PDB entry 4J9O | X-ray diffraction, 2.60 A resolution | chains A and P of the 3 polymer chains in the assembly

== Chain A ==
Name: DNA polymerase eta
From: Homo sapiens
Notes: EC 2.7.7.7; fragment: catalytic core domain
UniProtKB: Q9Y253 (POLH_HUMAN); numbering as in UniProt (aligned over 1-432)
Sequence (435 residues; numbered -2 to 432; the number before each row is that of its first residue; numbers below 1 keep their minus sign (Gly-2 is residue -2)):
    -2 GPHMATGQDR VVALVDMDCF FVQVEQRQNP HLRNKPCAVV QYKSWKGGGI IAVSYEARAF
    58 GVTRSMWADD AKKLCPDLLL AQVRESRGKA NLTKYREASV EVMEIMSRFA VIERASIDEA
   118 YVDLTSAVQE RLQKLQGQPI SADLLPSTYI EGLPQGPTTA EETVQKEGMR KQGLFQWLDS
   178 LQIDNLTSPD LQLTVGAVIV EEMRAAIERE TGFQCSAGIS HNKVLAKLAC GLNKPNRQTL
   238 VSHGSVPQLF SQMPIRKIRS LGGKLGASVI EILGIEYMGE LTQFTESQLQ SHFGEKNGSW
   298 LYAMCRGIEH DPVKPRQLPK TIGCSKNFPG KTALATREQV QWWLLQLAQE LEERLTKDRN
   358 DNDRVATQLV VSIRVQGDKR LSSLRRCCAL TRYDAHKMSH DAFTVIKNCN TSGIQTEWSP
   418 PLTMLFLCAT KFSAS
Unresolved in the structure: -2 to 2, 155-159, 179-181, 410-413
Sequence notes: expression tag (-2 to 0)
Bound ions: Mg2+ site 1: Asp13, Met14, Asp115 (together with DZ4); Mg2+ site 2: Asp13, Asp115, Glu116 (together with DZ4) (shared with DG9(P) of chain P)
Residues lining bound ligands: DZ4 (2'-deoxy-5'-O-[(R)-hydroxy{[(R)-hydroxy(phosphonooxy)phosphoryl]amino}phosphoryl]adenosine): Asp13, Met14, Asp15, Cys16, Phe17, Phe18, Ile48, Ala49, Tyr52, Arg55, Arg61, Ile114, Asp115, Glu116, Lys231
UniProt features mapped onto this chain:
  - binding site (Mg(2+)): Asp13, Met14, Asp115, Glu116
  - binding site (Mn(2+)): Asp13, Met14, Asp115, Glu116
  - binding site (a 2'-deoxyribonucleoside 5'-triphosphate): Arg61
  - natural variant: Val37 (deletion: In XPV), Leu75 (deletion: In XPV), Arg93 (R93P: In XPV), Arg111 (R111H: In XPV), Thr122 (T122P: In XPV), Gly153 (G153D: In a breast cancer sample), Thr191 (T191P: In XPV), Gly263 (G263V: In XPV), Val266 (V266D: In XPV), Gly295 (G295R: In XPV), Arg361 (R361S: In XPV)
  - mutagenesis: Tyr52 (Y52A/F: Reduces DNA polymerase activity; Y52E: Reduces DNA polymerase activity. Increases fidelity of replication and reduces translesion bypass), Arg61 (R61A: Reduces enzymatic activity by two-thirds), Ser62 (S62G: Increased DNA polymerase activity and translesion bypass compared to wild-type), Ala68 (A68S/V: Severe reduction in thymine dimer translesion bypass), Asn324 to Pro326 (Reduces binding to chromatin and to monoubiquitinated PCNA. Abolishes binding to monoubiquitinated PCNA; when associated with 705-E--H-713 Del)

== Chain P ==
Molecule: 9-nt DNA strand
Sequence (9 nucleotides; numbered 1 to 9; the number before each row is that of its first residue):
     1 TACGTCATG
Unresolved in the structure: 1
Bound ions: Mg2+: DG9 (together with DZ4) (shared with Asp13(A), Asp115(A), Glu116(A) of chain A)

== How chain A and chain P interact ==
Pairs across the interface (21; chain A residue first):
  Ser113(A) with DG9(P), phosphate contact
  Asp115(A) with DG9(P), phosphate contact
  Glu116(A) with DG9(P), phosphate contact
  Lys224(A) with DG9(P), salt bridge to the phosphate
  Arg256(A) with DT8(P), phosphate contact
  Ser257(A) with DA7(P), phosphate contact; DT8(P), hydrogen bond to the phosphate
  Leu258(A) with DT8(P), hydrogen bond to the phosphate
  Gly259(A) with DT8(P), hydrogen bond to the phosphate
  Gly260(A) with DA7(P), phosphate contact; DT8(P), phosphate contact
  Lys261(A) with DC6(P), salt bridge to the phosphate; DA7(P), hydrogen bond to the phosphate
  Leu262(A) with DA7(P), hydrogen bond to the phosphate
  Arg377(A) with DT5(P), salt bridge to the phosphate
  Leu381(A) with DG4(P), phosphate contact
  Arg382(A) with DC3(P), sugar contact; DG4(P), hydrogen bond to the phosphate; DT5(P), hydrogen bond to the base
  Arg383(A) with DC3(P), phosphate contact
  Cys384(A) with DC3(P), hydrogen bond to the phosphate
Other interface residues (no listed pair), chain A (18 interface residues in all): Ile255, Ser380
Other interface residues (no listed pair), chain P (8 interface residues in all): DA2

== Overview ==
Chain A and chain P form an interface of 18 and 8 residues respectively, with 8 hydrogen bonds and 3 salt
bridges. Polar pairs include Arg382(A)-DT5(P), Ser257(A)-DT8(P) and Leu258(A)-DT8(P). Chain A binds compound
DZ4.
Chain A is DNA polymerase eta (Homo sapiens) and chain P is a 9-nt DNA strand; the structure, Human DNA
polymerase eta-DNA ternary complex: primer extension after a T:G mispair, was determined by X-ray diffraction,
deposited together with 4J9K, 4J9L, 4J9M, 4J9N, 4J9P, 4J9Q, 4J9R and 4J9S.
